6HJY - chains D and E of the 10 polymer chains in the assembly; structure by X-ray diffraction, 2.78 A resolution.

[Chain D]
Name: Cys-loop ligand-gated ion channel
From: Dickeya chrysanthemi
UniProtKB: P0C7B7 (ELIC_DICCH); the construct has insertions or renumbered stretches relative to UniProt, so the offset changes along the chain: 10-163 = UniProt 10-163; 165-285 = UniProt 164-284
Chain sequence (276 residues; numbered 10 to 285; the number before each row is that of its first residue):
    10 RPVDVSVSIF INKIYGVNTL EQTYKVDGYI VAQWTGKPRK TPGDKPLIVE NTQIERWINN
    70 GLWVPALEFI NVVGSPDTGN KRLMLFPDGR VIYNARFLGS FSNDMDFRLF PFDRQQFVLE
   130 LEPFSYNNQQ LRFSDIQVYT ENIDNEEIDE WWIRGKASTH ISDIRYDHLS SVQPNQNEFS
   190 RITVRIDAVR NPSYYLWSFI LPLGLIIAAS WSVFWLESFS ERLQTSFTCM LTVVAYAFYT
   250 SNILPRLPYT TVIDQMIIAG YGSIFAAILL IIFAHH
Differences from the reference sequence: insertion (164); conflict C238 (Leu237 in P0C7B7)

[Chain E]
Name: Cys-loop ligand-gated ion channel
From: Dickeya chrysanthemi
UniProtKB: P0C7B7 (ELIC_DICCH); the construct has insertions or renumbered stretches relative to UniProt, so the offset changes along the chain: 8-163 = UniProt 8-163; 165-285 = UniProt 164-284
Chain sequence (278 residues; each row starts with the number of its first residue):
     8 DARPVDVSVS IFINKIYGVN TLEQTYKVDG YIVAQWTGKP RKTPGDKPLI VENTQIERWI
    68 NNGLWVPALE FINVVGSPDT GNKRLMLFPD GRVIYNARFL GSFSNDMDFR LFPFDRQQFV
   128 LELEPFSYNN QQLRFSDIQV YTENIDNEEI DEWWIRGKAS THISDIRYDH LSSVQPNQNE
   188 FSRITVRIDA VRNPSYYLWS FILPLGLIIA ASWSVFWLES FSERLQTSFT CMLTVVAYAF
   248 YTSNILPRLP YTTVIDQMII AGYGSIFAAI LLIIFAHH
Differences from the reference sequence: insertion (164); conflict C238 (Leu237 in P0C7B7)

[Interface between chain D and chain E]
Contacting residue pairs (88; chain D residue first):
  F19(D) - H177(E)
  K22(D) - E30(E)  hydrogen bond (side chain-backbone)
  K22(D) - S111(E)
  Y24(D) - E30(E)
  Y24(D) - V82(E)
  K34(D) - E30(E)  salt bridge
  Y38(D) - E77(E)  hydrogen bond
  Y38(D) - I79(E)
  Y38(D) - F133(E)  hydrophobic
  I57(D) - S134(E)
  I57(D) - Y135(E)
  I57(D) - Q139(E)
  E59(D) - A75(E)  hydrogen bond (side chain-backbone)
  E59(D) - S134(E)  hydrogen bond
  E59(D) - Y135(E)
  N60(D) - A75(E)
  T61(D) - E64(E)  hydrogen bond
  Q62(D) - E64(E)  hydrogen bond
  Q62(D) - I67(E)
  Q62(D) - N68(E)  hydrogen bond
  R65(D) - N68(E)  hydrogen bond (side chain-backbone)
  D86(D) - G83(E)
  D86(D) - S84(E)  hydrogen bond
  T87(D) - S84(E)  hydrogen bond (backbone-side chain)
  G88(D) - S84(E)
  N89(D) - A75(E)
  N89(D) - E77(E)
  N89(D) - F133(E)
  K90(D) - F133(E)
  R91(D) - F133(E)
  R91(D) - S134(E)
  N103(D) - F133(E)
  R105(D) - E77(E)  salt bridge
  R105(D) - F78(E)  hydrogen bond (side chain-backbone)
  R105(D) - I79(E)  hydrogen bond (side chain-backbone)
  R105(D) - V81(E)  hydrogen bond (side chain-backbone)
  L107(D) - G83(E)
  Y148(D) - H177(E)
  E156(D) - R117(E)  salt bridge
  E156(D) - Y258(E)
  I157(D) - Q31(E)
  I157(D) - M114(E)
  I157(D) - D115(E)
  I157(D) - R117(E)
  I157(D) - Y258(E)
  D158(D) - Q31(E)  hydrogen bond
  D158(D) - P257(E)
  E159(D) - L29(E)
  E159(D) - P257(E)
  N200(D) - P257(E)
  S202(D) - P257(E)  hydrogen bond (side chain-backbone)
  S202(D) - Y258(E)
  Y203(D) - S250(E)
  Y203(D) - R255(E)
  Y203(D) - L256(E)
  Y203(D) - P257(E)  hydrogen bond (backbone-backbone)
  Y203(D) - Y258(E)
  Y203(D) - D263(E)
  Y204(D) - R255(E)  hydrogen bond
  W206(D) - T259(E)
  W206(D) - I267(E)
  S207(D) - T259(E)
  L210(D) - I267(E)  hydrophobic
  P211(D) - Y270(E)  hydrophobic
  L214(D) - F274(E)
  I215(D) - V243(E)  hydrophobic
  A218(D) - F236(E)
  S221(D) - I281(E)
  W224(D) - F228(E)
  W224(D) - H285(E)
  E226(D) - H284(E)  salt bridge
  E226(D) - H285(E)  salt bridge
  E230(D) - S229(E)  hydrogen bond
  T234(D) - Q233(E)  hydrogen bond
  T234(D) - F236(E)
  C238(D) - F236(E)  hydrophobic
  L240(D) - L240(E)  hydrophobic
  T241(D) - L240(E)
  Y245(D) - V243(E)  hydrophobic
  Y245(D) - Y270(E)
  F247(D) - F247(E)
  Y248(D) - A246(E)
  Y248(D) - F247(E)  hydrophobic
  Y248(D) - S250(E)
  N251(D) - F247(E)
  N251(D) - N251(E)  hydrogen bond
  I252(D) - S250(E)
  I252(D) - R255(E)
Interface residues without a listed pair, chain D (60 interface residues in all): G25, D36, M93, I101, A104, D153, N154, A217, V222, T237, A244
Interface residues without a listed pair, chain E (52 interface residues in all): T32, V73, P74, L76, D113, V181, M239

[In short]
Chain D and chain E form an interface of 60 and 52 residues respectively; the contacts include 20 hydrogen
bonds and 5 salt bridges. Among the polar pairs are K34(D)-E30(E), R105(D)-E77(E) and E156(D)-R117(E).
Here chain D is Cys-loop ligand-gated ion channel and chain E is Cys-loop ligand-gated ion channel, both from
Dickeya chrysanthemi. Entry 6HJY (X-ray structure of a pentameric ligand gated ion channel from Erwinia
chrysanthemi (ELIC) Delta8 truncation mutant ...) was determined by X-ray diffraction together with 6HJX and
6HK0 from the same study.
